PDB entry 8UPL | electron microscopy, 5.40 A resolution (low resolution: residue-level contacts below are approximate; hydrogen-bond / salt-bridge calls are withheld) | chains B2 and B3 of the 204 polymer chains in the assembly

[Chain B2 (and B3)]
Protein: Flagellar motor switch protein FliG
Organism: Salmonella enterica subsp. enterica serovar Typhimurium
Notes: engineered mutation(s): delta169-171 (PAA); chain B3 of this document is another copy of the same molecule, construct and numbering; everything in this record applies to it too
Reference sequence: P0A1J9 (FLIG_SALTY); numbering as in UniProt; present here: 1-168, 172-331
Sequence (328 residues; each row starts with the number of its first residue; note: 3 numbers in that range are skipped by the numbering (no residue carries them; nothing is unmodelled there)):
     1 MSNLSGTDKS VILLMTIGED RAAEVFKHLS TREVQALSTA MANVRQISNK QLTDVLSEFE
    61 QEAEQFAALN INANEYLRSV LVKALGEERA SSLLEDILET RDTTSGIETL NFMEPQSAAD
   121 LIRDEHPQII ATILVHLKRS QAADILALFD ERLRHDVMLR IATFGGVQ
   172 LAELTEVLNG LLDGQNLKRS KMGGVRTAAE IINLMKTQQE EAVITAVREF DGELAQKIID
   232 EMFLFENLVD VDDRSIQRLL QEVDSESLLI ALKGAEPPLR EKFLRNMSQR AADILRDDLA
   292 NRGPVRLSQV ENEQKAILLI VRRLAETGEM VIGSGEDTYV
UniProt features mapped onto this chain:
  - motif: E125 to Q128 (Part of the EHPQR-motif)
  - site: R160 (Part of the EHPQR-motif)
Reported in the primary citation:
  - self-association interface (contacts with another copy of this molecule): T198 to M233

[Interface between chain B2 and chain B3]
Contacting residue pairs (92):
  E64(B2) - N49(B3)
  Q65(B2) - S48(B3)
  F66(B2) - Q46(B3)
  A67(B2) - Q46(B3)
  A67(B2) - I47(B3)
  A67(B2) - S48(B3)
  A67(B2) - N49(B3)
  A67(B2) - L52(B3)
  A68(B2) - Q46(B3)
  A68(B2) - I47(B3)
  A68(B2) - L52(B3)
  L69(B2) - M15(B3)
  N70(B2) - M15(B3)
  N70(B2) - Q46(B3)
  N70(B2) - I47(B3)
  I71(B2) - M15(B3)
  A73(B2) - M41(B3)
  A73(B2) - A42(B3)
  Y76(B2) - L14(B3)
  Y76(B2) - M15(B3)
  Y76(B2) - G18(B3)
  Y76(B2) - E19(B3)
  L77(B2) - S38(B3)
  L77(B2) - M41(B3)
  S79(B2) - E19(B3)
  V80(B2) - E19(B3)
  V80(B2) - A22(B3)
  V80(B2) - A23(B3)
  V80(B2) - F26(B3)
  L81(B2) - V34(B3)
  L81(B2) - S38(B3)
  K83(B2) - A23(B3)
  K83(B2) - K27(B3)
  A84(B2) - F26(B3)
  A84(B2) - K27(B3)
  L85(B2) - V34(B3)
  L93(B2) - Q35(B3)
  I97(B2) - Q35(B3)
  R101(B2) - T39(B3)
  R101(B2) - A42(B3)
  R101(B2) - N43(B3)
  T132(B2) - M193(B3)
  V135(B2) - M193(B3)
  V135(B2) - T198(B3)
  H136(B2) - M193(B3)
  R139(B2) - T198(B3)
  R139(B2) - E201(B3)
  R139(B2) - I202(B3)
  R139(B2) - L205(B3)
  S140(B2) - L205(B3)
  A142(B2) - I202(B3)
  A143(B2) - L205(B3)
  A143(B2) - M206(B3)
  L146(B2) - I202(B3)
  L146(B2) - M206(B3)
  L146(B2) - Q210(B3)
  A147(B2) - Q210(B3)
  R154(B2) - Q210(B3)
  R154(B2) - V214(B3)
  H155(B2) - A213(B3)
  H155(B2) - A217(B3)
  M158(B2) - V214(B3)
  M158(B2) - V218(B3)
  L159(B2) - V218(B3)
  L159(B2) - F221(B3)
  I161(B2) - G195(B3)
  I161(B2) - A199(B3)
  A162(B2) - G195(B3)
  A162(B2) - L225(B3)
  T163(B2) - L225(B3)
  F164(B2) - M193(B3)
  F164(B2) - G195(B3)
  G166(B2) - R190(B3)
  G166(B2) - K192(B3)
  V167(B2) - R190(B3)
  V167(B2) - S191(B3)
  V167(B2) - M193(B3)
  Q168(B2) - K189(B3)
  Q168(B2) - R190(B3)
  L172(B2) - K189(B3)
  L172(B2) - R190(B3)
  L172(B2) - S191(B3)
  D243(B2) - R297(B3)
  V322(B2) - R297(B3)
  D328(B2) - R297(B3)
  D328(B2) - L298(B3)
  T329(B2) - L298(B3)
  V331(B2) - K264(B3)
  V331(B2) - P295(B3)
  V331(B2) - V296(B3)
  V331(B2) - L298(B3)
  V331(B2) - V301(B3)
Also at the interface, not in a pair above, chain B2 (50 interface residues in all): A131, E151, G165, Y330
Also at the interface, not in a pair above, chain B3 (49 interface residues in all): T16, D20, A40, S299

[In short]
50 residues of chain B2 face 49 of chain B3 across their interface. From the paper: a self-association
interface involving T198(B2).
Chain B2 and chain B3 are both Flagellar motor switch protein FliG (Salmonella enterica subsp. enterica
serovar Typhimurium); the structure, Cryo-EM structure of a Clockwise locked form of the Salmonella enterica
Typhimurium flagellar C-ring, with C34 ..., was determined by electron microscopy (same publication as 8UCS,
8UMD, 8UMX and 8UOX).
